1P7H - chains B and L of the 4 polymer chains in the assembly; structure by X-ray diffraction, 2.60 A resolution.

== Chain B ==
Molecule: 15-nt DNA strand
Sequence (15 nucleotides; each row starts with the number of its first residue):
     1 TTTGGAAAGT CCCCA

== Chain L ==
Name: Nuclear factor of activated T-cells, cytoplasmic 2
Source organism: Homo sapiens
Notes: fragment: nfat1
UniProt: Q13469 (NFAC2_HUMAN); residue numbers follow UniProt; this construct covers 393-678
Sequence (286 residues; row label = number of the first residue in the row):
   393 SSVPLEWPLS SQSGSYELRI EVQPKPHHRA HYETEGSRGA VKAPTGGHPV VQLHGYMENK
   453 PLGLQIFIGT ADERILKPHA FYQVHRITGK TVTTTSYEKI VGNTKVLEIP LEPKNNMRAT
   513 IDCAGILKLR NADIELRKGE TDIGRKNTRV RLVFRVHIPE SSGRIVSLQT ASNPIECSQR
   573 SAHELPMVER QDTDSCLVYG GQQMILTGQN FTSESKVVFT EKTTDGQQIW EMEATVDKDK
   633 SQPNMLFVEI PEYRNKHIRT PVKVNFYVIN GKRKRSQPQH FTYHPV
Differences from the reference sequence: conflict Ser-394 (Leu in Q13469), Val-395 (Pro in Q13469)
Curated features (UniProtKB/Swiss-Prot):
  - DNA-binding region: Arg-421 to Gly-428
  - motif: Lys-664 to Lys-666 (Nuclear localization signal)

== Chain B / chain L interface ==
Residue-residue contacts (18; chain B residue first):
  DT3(B) with Arg-430(L), sugar contact
  DG4(B) with Arg-421(L), hydrogen bond to the base; Arg-430(L), hydrogen bond to the base
  DG5(B) with Arg-421(L), hydrogen bond to the base; Arg-430(L), hydrogen bond to the base; Gln-571(L), hydrogen bond to the base; His-575(L), salt bridge to the phosphate; Gly-663(L), phosphate contact; Lys-664(L), hydrogen bond to the phosphate; Arg-665(L), phosphate contact
  DA6(B) with Arg-421(L), base contact; Gln-571(L), hydrogen bond to the base; Ala-574(L), phosphate contact; His-575(L), phosphate contact; Arg-665(L), hydrogen bond to the phosphate; Lys-666(L), salt bridge to the phosphate
  DC11(B) with Arg-537(L), phosphate contact
  DC12(B) with Arg-537(L), sugar contact
Other interface residues (no listed pair), chain B (7 interface residues in all): DA7

== Overview ==
The interface between chain B and chain L involves 7 residues on one side and 10 on the other, with 8 hydrogen
bonds and 2 salt bridges. Polar contacts include DG4(B)/Arg-421(L), DG4(B)/Arg-430(L) and DG5(B)/Arg-421(L).
Curated annotation (UniProt) lists a DNA-binding region on chain L.
Here chain B is a 15-nt DNA strand and chain L is Nuclear factor of activated T-cells, cytoplasmic 2 (Homo
sapiens). Entry 1P7H (Structure of NFAT1 bound as a dimer to the HIV-1 LTR kB element) was determined by X-ray
diffraction.
